4ZUY - chain A; structure by X-ray diffraction, 1.95 A resolution.

[Chain A]
Protein: Tsi6
Organism: Pseudomonas aeruginosa (strain ATCC 15692 / PAO1 / 1C / PRS 101 / LMG 12228)
UniProtKB: Q9I740 (Q9I740_PSEAE); numbering as in UniProt (aligned over 1-94)
Sequence (102 residues; row label = number of the first residue in the row):
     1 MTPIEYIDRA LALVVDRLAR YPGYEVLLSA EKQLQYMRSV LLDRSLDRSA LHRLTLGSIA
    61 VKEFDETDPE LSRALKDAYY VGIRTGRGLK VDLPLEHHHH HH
Disordered / not traced: 97-102
Modified positions: Mse1 (selenomethionine; parent Met); Mse37 (selenomethionine)
Sequence notes: engineered mutation Mse37 (Ile in Q9I740); expression tag (95-102)

[In short]
Chain A is Tsi6 (Pseudomonas aeruginosa (strain ATCC 15692 / PAO1 / 1C / PRS 101 / LMG 12228)); the structure,
Structure of Tsi6 from Pseudomonas aeruginosa, was determined by X-ray diffraction, deposited together with
4ZV0 and 4ZV4.
